Entry 2G8W (X-ray diffraction, 2.05 A resolution); this record covers chains C and A of the 3 polymer chains in the assembly.

# Chain C
Molecule: 6-nt DNA strand
Sequence (6 nucleotides; each row starts with the number of its first residue):
     1 ATGTCG

# Chain A
Protein: Ribonuclease H
Organism: Bacillus halodurans
Notes: EC 3.1.26.4; fragment: Bh-RNase HC
UniProtKB: Q9KEI9 (RNH1_BACHD); numbering as in UniProt (aligned over 59-196)
Chain sequence (142 residues; row label = number of the first residue in the row):
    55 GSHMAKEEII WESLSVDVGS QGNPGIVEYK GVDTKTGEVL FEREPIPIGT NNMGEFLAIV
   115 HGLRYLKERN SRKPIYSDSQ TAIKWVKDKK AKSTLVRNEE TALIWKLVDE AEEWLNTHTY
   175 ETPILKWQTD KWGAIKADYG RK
Unresolved in the structure: 55-59, 194-196
Sequence notes: cloning artifact (55-58); engineered mutation Ala188 (Glu in Q9KEI9)
Swiss-Prot annotation at these positions:
  - binding site (Mg(2+)): Asp71, Glu109, Asp132, Asp192
  - mutagenesis: Glu109 (E109Q: Loss of activity), Asp132 (D132N: Loss of activity), Asp192 (D192N: Strongly reduced activity with manganese. Loss of activity with magnesium)
Metal / ion sites: Ca2+ site 1: Asp71, Glu109, Asp132 (shared with 2 residues of chain B); Ca2+ site 2: Asp71, Asp192 (shared with 1 residue of chain B)
What the authors report for this chain:
  - catalytic residues: Asp71, Glu109, Asp132, Asp192 (citing earlier work)
  - mutagenesis - E188A: decreased catalytic activity (citing earlier work)
  - mutagenesis - D132N: abolished catalytic activity (citing earlier work)

# How chain C and chain A interact
Residue-residue contacts (21; chain C residue first):
  DA1(C) - Asn77(A)  hydrogen bond to the base
  DA1(C) - Pro78(A)  phosphate contact
  DT2(C) - Asn77(A)  hydrogen bond to the sugar
  DT2(C) - Pro78(A)  phosphate contact
  DT2(C) - Thr104(A)  hydrogen bond to the phosphate
  DT2(C) - Asn105(A)  hydrogen bond to the base
  DT2(C) - Asn106(A)  hydrogen bond to the base
  DG3(C) - Thr104(A)  hydrogen bond to the phosphate
  DG3(C) - Asn106(A)  hydrogen bond to the sugar
  DG3(C) - Met107(A)  phosphate contact
  DG3(C) - Gln134(A)  base contact
  DG3(C) - Thr135(A)  sugar contact
  DG3(C) - Trp139(A)  phosphate contact
  DG3(C) - Ser147(A)  hydrogen bond to the phosphate
  DG3(C) - Thr148(A)  hydrogen bond to the phosphate
  DG3(C) - Leu149(A)  phosphate contact
  DT4(C) - Gln134(A)  base contact
  DT4(C) - Lys138(A)  phosphate contact
  DT4(C) - Trp139(A)  hydrogen bond to the phosphate
  DT4(C) - Lys146(A)  phosphate contact
  DC5(C) - Lys138(A)  phosphate contact

# Summary
5 residues of chain C face 14 of chain A across their interface; the contacts include 10 hydrogen bonds. Polar
contacts include DA1(C)-Asn77(A), DT2(C)-Asn105(A) and DT2(C)-Asn106(A). The paper reports catalytic residues
Asp71(A), Glu109(A) and Asp132(A) among others; E188A of chain A reduces catalytic activity.
Chain C is a 6-nt DNA strand and chain A is Ribonuclease H (Bacillus halodurans); the structure, B. halodurans
RNase H catalytic domain E188A mutant in complex with Ca2+ and RNA/DNA hybrid, was determined by X-ray
diffraction together with 2G8F, 2G8H, 2G8K, 2G8U and 2G8V from the same study.
